PDB entry 5VGZ | electron microscopy, 4.50 A resolution (low resolution: residue-level contacts below are approximate; hydrogen-bond / salt-bridge calls are withheld) | chains V and e of the 17 polymer chains in the assembly

== Chain V ==
Protein: 26S proteasome non-ATPase regulatory subunit 3
Source organism: Homo sapiens
UniProtKB: O43242 (PSMD3_HUMAN); residues 18-505 here = UniProt positions 18-505
Sequence (488 residues; each row starts with the number of its first residue):
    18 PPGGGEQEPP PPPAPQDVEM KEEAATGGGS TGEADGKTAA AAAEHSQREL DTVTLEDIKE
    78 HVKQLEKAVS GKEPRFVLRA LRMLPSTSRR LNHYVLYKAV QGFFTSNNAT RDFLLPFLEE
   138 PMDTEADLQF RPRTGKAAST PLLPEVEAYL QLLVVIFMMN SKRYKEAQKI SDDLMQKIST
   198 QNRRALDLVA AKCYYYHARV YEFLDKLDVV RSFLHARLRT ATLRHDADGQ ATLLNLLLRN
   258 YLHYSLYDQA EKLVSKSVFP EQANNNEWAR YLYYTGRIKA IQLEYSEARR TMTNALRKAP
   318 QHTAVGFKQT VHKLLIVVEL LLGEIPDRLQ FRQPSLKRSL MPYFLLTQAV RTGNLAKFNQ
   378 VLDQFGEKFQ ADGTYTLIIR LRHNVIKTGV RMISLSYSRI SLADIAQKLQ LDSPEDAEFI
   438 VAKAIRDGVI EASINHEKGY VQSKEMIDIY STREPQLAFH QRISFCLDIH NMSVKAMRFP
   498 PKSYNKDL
Swiss-Prot annotation at these positions:
  - modified residue (Phosphoserine): Ser418, Ser430
  - cross-link: Lys38 (Glycyl lysine isopeptide (Lys-Gly) (interchain with G-Cter in SUMO1))

== Chain e ==
Protein: 26S proteasome complex subunit SEM1
Source organism: Homo sapiens
UniProtKB: P60896 (SEM1_HUMAN); residues 1-70 here = UniProt positions 1-70
Sequence (70 residues; row label = number of the first residue in the row):
     1 MSEKKQPVDL GLLEEDDEFE EFPAEDWAGL DEDEDAHVWE DNWDDDNVED DFSNQLRAEL
    61 EKHGYKMETS

== Chain V / chain e interface ==
Pairs across the interface (34):
  Asp74(V) - Ser2(e)
  Asp74(V) - Glu3(e)
  Asp74(V) - Gln6(e)
  Tyr212(V) - Met1(e)
  Tyr212(V) - Lys4(e)
  Tyr213(V) - Glu3(e)
  Arg216(V) - Glu3(e)
  Arg216(V) - Gln6(e)
  Arg216(V) - Pro7(e)
  Arg256(V) - Lys4(e)
  Asn283(V) - Met1(e)
  Asn283(V) - Ser2(e)
  Arg287(V) - Met1(e)
  Arg287(V) - Ser2(e)
  Tyr291(V) - Lys4(e)
  Thr320(V) - Lys5(e)
  Gly323(V) - Asp9(e)
  Gly323(V) - Leu12(e)
  Phe324(V) - Lys5(e)
  Gln326(V) - Val8(e)
  Gln326(V) - Leu12(e)
  Asp344(V) - Trp43(e)
  Leu346(V) - Trp43(e)
  Arg355(V) - Asp16(e)
  Met358(V) - Pro23(e)
  Met358(V) - Trp27(e)
  Phe361(V) - Asp46(e)
  Gln365(V) - Asp46(e)
  Gln365(V) - Asn47(e)
  Gln365(V) - Asp50(e)
  Arg368(V) - Trp43(e)
  Arg368(V) - Asn47(e)
  Thr369(V) - Asp51(e)
  Lys385(V) - Glu15(e)
Interface residues without a listed pair, chain V (28 interface residues in all): Val70, His319, Thr327, Ile342, Arg349, Ser356, Glu384
Interface residues without a listed pair, chain e (23 interface residues in all): Glu18, Ala24, Trp39, Glu40

== In short ==
28 residues of chain V face 23 of chain e across their interface.
Here chain V is 26S proteasome non-ATPase regulatory subunit 3 and chain e is 26S proteasome complex subunit
SEM1, both from Homo sapiens. Entry 5VGZ (Conformational Landscape of the p28-Bound Human Proteasome
Regulatory Particle) was determined by electron microscopy, deposited together with 5VHF, 5VHH, 5VHI, 5VHJ,
5VHM, 5VHN and 5 further entries.
